6VBP - chains L and G of the 3 polymer chains in the assembly; structure by X-ray diffraction, 2.30 A resolution.

== Chain L ==
Protein: DH815 light chain
From: Homo sapiens
Chain sequence (220 residues; numbered 1 to 214 plus 6 insertion-coded residues; the number before each row is that of its first residue; a row labelled like 27A-27F holds insertion residues (27A, then the next letters in order)):
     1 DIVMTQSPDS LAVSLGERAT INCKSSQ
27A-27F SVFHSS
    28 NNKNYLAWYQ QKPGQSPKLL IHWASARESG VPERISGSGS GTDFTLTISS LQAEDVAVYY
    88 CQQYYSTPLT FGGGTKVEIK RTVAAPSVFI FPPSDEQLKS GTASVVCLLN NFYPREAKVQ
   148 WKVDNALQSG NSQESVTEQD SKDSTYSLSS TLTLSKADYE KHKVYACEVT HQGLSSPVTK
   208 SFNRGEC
Unresolved in the structure: 213-214
Disulfide bonds: Cys23-Cys88, Cys134-Cys194

== Chain G ==
Protein: Envelope glycoprotein gp160
UniProt: I2E6B7 (I2E6B7_9HIV1); residues 165-186 here correspond to UniProt positions 171-192 (UniProt number = residue number + 6)
Chain sequence (22 residues; numbered 165 to 186; the number before each row is that of its first residue):
   165 LRDKKQKVHA LFYKLDIVPI ED
Unresolved in the structure: 165-170, 185-186
What the authors report for this chain:
  - mutagenesis - K169V: unchanged binding to AE.A244gp120

== Chain L / chain G interface ==
Contacting residue pairs - 9 pairs, chain L then chain G:
  His27D(L) - His173(G)
  Ser27F(L) - Lys171(G)
  Ser27F(L) - His173(G)  hydrogen bond
  Tyr32(L) - His173(G)  hydrogen bond (side chain-backbone)
  Tyr91(L) - Leu175(G)
  Tyr92(L) - Leu175(G)
  Ser93(L) - Leu175(G)
  Thr94(L) - Leu175(G)
  Leu96(L) - Leu175(G)  hydrophobic
Interface residues without a listed pair, chain L (9 interface residues in all): Asn28
Interface residues without a listed pair, chain G (4 interface residues in all): Phe176

== Summary ==
9 residues of chain L and 4 residues of chain G are in contact, with 2 hydrogen bonds. Among the polar pairs
are Ser27F(L)-His173(G) and Tyr32(L)-His173(G). From the paper: K169V of chain G leaves binding to
AE.A244gp120 unchanged.
Here chain L is DH815 light chain (Homo sapiens) and chain G is Envelope glycoprotein gp160. Entry 6VBP
(Crystal structure of anti-HIV-1 antibody DH815 bound to gp120 V2 peptide) was determined by X-ray
diffraction, deposited together with 6VBO.
